Entry 8UTD (electron microscopy, 3.24 A resolution); this record covers chains D and A of the 5 polymer chains in the assembly.

Chain D:
Molecule: scFv16
Source organism: Lama glama
Notes: antibody fragment or engineered binder
Sequence (267 residues; row label = number of the first residue in the row; note: 3 numbers in that range are skipped by the numbering (no residue carries them; nothing is unmodelled there); a row labelled like 120A-120O holds insertion residues (120A, then the next letters in order)):
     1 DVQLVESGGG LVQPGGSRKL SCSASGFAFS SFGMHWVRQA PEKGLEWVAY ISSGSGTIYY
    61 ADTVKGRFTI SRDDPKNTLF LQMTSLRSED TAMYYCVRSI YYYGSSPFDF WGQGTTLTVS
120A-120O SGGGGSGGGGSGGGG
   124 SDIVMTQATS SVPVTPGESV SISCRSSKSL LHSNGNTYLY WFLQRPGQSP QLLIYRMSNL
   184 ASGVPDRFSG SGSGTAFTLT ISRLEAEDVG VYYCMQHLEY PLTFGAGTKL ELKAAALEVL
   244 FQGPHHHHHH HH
Unresolved in the structure: 1, 120A-120O, 236-255
Disulfides: Cys147-Cys217

Chain A:
Molecule: Guanine nucleotide-binding protein G(i) subunit alpha-1
Source organism: Homo sapiens
UniProt: P63096 (GNAI1_HUMAN); residues 1-354 here = UniProt positions 1-354
Sequence (354 residues; numbered 1 to 354; the number before each row is that of its first residue):
     1 MGCTLSAEDK AAVERSKMID RNLREDGEKA AREVKLLLLG AGESGKSTIV KQMKIIHEAG
    61 YSEEECKQYK AVVYSNTIQS IIAIIRAMGR LKIDFGDSAR ADDARQLFVL AGAAEEGFMT
   121 AELAGVIKRL WKDSGVQACF NRSREYQLND SAAYYLNDLD RIAQPNYIPT QQDVLRTRVK
   181 TTGIVETHFT FKDLHFKMFD VGAQRSERKK WIHCFEGVTA IIFCVALSDY DLVLAEDEEM
   241 NRMHESMKLF DSICNNKWFT DTSIILFLNK KDLFEEKIKK SPLTICYPEY AGSNTYEEAA
   301 AYIQCQFEDL NKRKDTKEIY THFTCSTDTK NVQFVFDAVT DVIIKNNLKD CGLF
Unresolved in the structure: 1-4, 53-181
Sequence notes: engineered mutation Ala203 (Gly in P63096), Ser326 (Ala in P63096)
Curated features (UniProtKB/Swiss-Prot):
  - region: Lys35 to Thr48 (G1 motif), Asp173 to Thr181 (G2 motif), Phe196 to Gly202, Gln204, Arg205 (G3 motif), Ile265 to Asp272 (G4 motif), Thr324, Cys325, Thr327 to Thr329 (G5 motif)
  - binding site (GTP): Glu43 to Thr48, Ser151, Leu175 to Thr181, Asp200 to Gly202, Gln204, Asn269 to Asp272
  - binding site (Mg(2+)): Ser47, Thr181
  - modified residue: Arg178 (ADP-ribosylarginine), Gln204 (Deamidated glutamine), Cys351 (ADP-ribosylcysteine)
  - lipidation: Gly2 (N-myristoyl glycine), Cys3 (S-palmitoyl cysteine)
  - natural variant: Gly40 (G40C: In NEDHISB; G40R: In NEDHISB), Gly45 (G45D: In NEDHISB), Thr48 (T48I: In NEDHISB; T48K: In NEDHISB), Gln52 (Q52P: In NEDHISB), Ser75 (deletion: In NEDHISB; uncertain significance), Gln172 (deletion: In NEDHISB), Asp173 (D173V: In NEDHISB), Glu186 to Phe189 (deletion: In NEDHISB; uncertain significance), Cys224 (C224Y: In NEDHISB), Lys270 (K270N: In NEDHISB; K270R: In NEDHISB), Asp272 (D272G: In NEDHISB), Val332 (V332E: In NEDHISB; uncertain significance)
  - mutagenesis: Gly42 (G42R: Abolishes switch to an activated conformation and dissociation from beta and gamma subunits upon GTP binding. Abolishes interaction with RGS family members), Glu116 (E116L: Enhances interaction (inactive GDP-bound) with RGS14), Gln147 (Q147L: Enhances interaction (inactive GDP-bound) with RGS14), Glu245 (E245L: Enhances interaction (inactive GDP-bound) with RGS14)

Interface between chain D and chain A:
Contacting residue pairs - 17 pairs, chain D then chain A:
  Ser31(D) with Arg15(A)
  Ser52(D) with Glu14(A), hydrogen bond
  Ser53(D) with Glu14(A); Met18(A)
  Gly56(D) with Glu14(A)
  Thr57(D) with Glu14(A)
  Ile100(D) with Arg15(A)
  Tyr101(D) with Glu8(A); Ala11(A), hydrophobic; Ala12(A); Arg15(A)
  His155(D) with Ser6(A), hydrogen bond
  Tyr161(D) with Ser6(A); Glu8(A)
  Tyr163(D) with Glu8(A), hydrogen bond
  Arg179(D) with Glu8(A), salt bridge
  Tyr223(D) with Ala7(A), hydrophobic
Also at the interface, not in a pair above, chain D (18 interface residues in all): Gly54, Tyr102, Pro107, Asn157, His220, Leu221
Also at the interface, not in a pair above, chain A (10 interface residues in all): Leu5, Asp9

Overview:
18 residues of chain D and 10 residues of chain A are in contact; the contacts include 3 hydrogen bonds and 1
salt bridge. Polar contacts include Arg179(D)-Glu8(A), Ser52(D)-Glu14(A) and His155(D)-Ser6(A).
Here chain D is scFv16 (Lama glama) and chain A is Guanine nucleotide-binding protein G(i) subunit alpha-1
(Homo sapiens). Entry 8UTD (CryoEM Structure of HCA2-Gi1 in complex with MK-1903) was determined by electron
microscopy, deposited together with 9CIB and 8UUJ.
